Entry 5I3G (X-ray diffraction, 1.96 A resolution); this record covers chains A and C.

[Chain A (and C)]
Protein: Triosephosphate isomerase, glycosomal
From: Trypanosoma brucei brucei
Notes: EC 5.3.1.1; chain C of this document is another copy of the same molecule, construct and numbering; everything in this record applies to it too
UniProt: P04789 (TPIS_TRYBB); residues 1-250 here = UniProt positions 1-250
Sequence (250 residues; row label = number of the first residue in the row):
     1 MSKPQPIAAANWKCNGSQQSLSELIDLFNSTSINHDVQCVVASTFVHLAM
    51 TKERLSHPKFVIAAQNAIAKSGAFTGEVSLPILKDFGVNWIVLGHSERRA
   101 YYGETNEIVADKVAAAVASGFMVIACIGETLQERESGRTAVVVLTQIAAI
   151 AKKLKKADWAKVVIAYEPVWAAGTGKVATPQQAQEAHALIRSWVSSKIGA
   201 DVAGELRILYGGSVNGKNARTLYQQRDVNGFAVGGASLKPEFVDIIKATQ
Unresolved in the structure: 1
Sequence notes: engineered mutation A172 (Ile in P04789), A232 (Leu in P04789)
From the paper describing this entry:
  - mutagenesis - I172A/L232A: decreased catalytic activity
  - catalytic residues: K13, H95, E167 (citing earlier work)
  - mutagenesis - I172A, L232A (6-fold): decreased catalytic activity on GAP (citing earlier work)
  - mutagenesis - I172A: decreased catalytic activity on phosphite dianion (citing earlier work)

[Chain A / chain C interface]
Residue-residue contacts (78; chain A residue first):
  N11(A) - T75(C)  hydrogen bond
  K13(A) - G72(C)
  K13(A) - A73(C)
  K13(A) - T75(C)
  C14(A) - S71(C)
  C14(A) - G72(C)  hydrogen bond (backbone-backbone)
  C14(A) - F74(C)
  C14(A) - E77(C)  hydrogen bond (side chain-backbone)
  C14(A) - V78(C)
  C14(A) - S79(C)  hydrogen bond (side chain-backbone)
  C14(A) - I82(C)
  N15(A) - S71(C)
  N15(A) - G72(C)  hydrogen bond (side chain-backbone)
  N15(A) - I82(C)
  G16(A) - I82(C)
  S17(A) - D85(C)
  Q18(A) - D85(C)  hydrogen bond (backbone-side chain)
  Q18(A) - F86(C)
  F45(A) - F45(C)  hydrophobic
  F45(A) - V46(C)
  F45(A) - G76(C)
  V46(A) - F45(C)
  V46(A) - V78(C)  hydrophobic
  V46(A) - L83(C)  hydrophobic
  V46(A) - F86(C)  hydrophobic
  H47(A) - I82(C)
  A49(A) - A49(C)  hydrophobic
  Q65(A) - T75(C)
  Q65(A) - G76(C)  hydrogen bond (side chain-backbone)
  N66(A) - G76(C)
  S71(A) - C14(C)  hydrogen bond (side chain-backbone)
  S71(A) - N15(C)
  G72(A) - K13(C)
  G72(A) - C14(C)  hydrogen bond (backbone-backbone)
  G72(A) - N15(C)  hydrogen bond (backbone-side chain)
  A73(A) - K13(C)
  A73(A) - E97(C)
  A73(A) - Y101(C)
  F74(A) - C14(C)
  F74(A) - E97(C)  hydrogen bond (backbone-side chain)
  F74(A) - Y101(C)  hydrophobic
  F74(A) - Y102(C)
  T75(A) - N11(C)  hydrogen bond
  T75(A) - K13(C)
  T75(A) - Q65(C)
  T75(A) - H95(C)
  T75(A) - E97(C)  hydrogen bond
  T75(A) - R98(C)  hydrogen bond (backbone-side chain)
  G76(A) - F45(C)
  G76(A) - Q65(C)  hydrogen bond (backbone-side chain)
  G76(A) - N66(C)
  G76(A) - R98(C)
  E77(A) - C14(C)  hydrogen bond (backbone-side chain)
  E77(A) - R98(C)  salt bridge
  E77(A) - Y102(C)
  V78(A) - C14(C)
  V78(A) - V46(C)  hydrophobic
  S79(A) - C14(C)  hydrogen bond (backbone-side chain)
  I82(A) - C14(C)
  I82(A) - N15(C)
  I82(A) - G16(C)
  I82(A) - T44(C)
  I82(A) - H47(C)
  D85(A) - S17(C)
  D85(A) - Q18(C)  hydrogen bond (side chain-backbone)
  F86(A) - Q18(C)
  F86(A) - V46(C)  hydrophobic
  H95(A) - T75(C)
  E97(A) - A73(C)
  E97(A) - F74(C)  hydrogen bond (side chain-backbone)
  E97(A) - T75(C)  hydrogen bond
  R98(A) - T75(C)  hydrogen bond (side chain-backbone)
  R98(A) - G76(C)
  R98(A) - E77(C)  salt bridge
  Y101(A) - A73(C)
  Y101(A) - F74(C)  hydrophobic
  Y102(A) - F74(C)
  Y102(A) - E77(C)
Also at the interface, not in a pair above, chain A (37 interface residues in all): T44, L48, M50, K52, I68, K70, L83
Also at the interface, not in a pair above, chain C (36 interface residues in all): L48, K52, I68, K70

[Overview]
Chain A and chain C form an interface of 37 and 36 residues respectively; the contacts include 21 hydrogen
bonds and 2 salt bridges. Among the polar pairs are E77(A)-R98(C), N11(A)-T75(C) and C14(A)-E77(C). From the
paper: catalytic residues K13(A), H95(A) and E167(A); I172A and L232A of chain A reduce catalytic activity on
GAP.
Both chains are Triosephosphate isomerase, glycosomal (Trypanosoma brucei brucei). Entry 5I3G
(Structure-Function Studies on Role of Hydrophobic Clamping of a Basic Glutamate in Catalysis by
Triosephosphate Isomerase) was determined by X-ray diffraction, deposited together with 5I3F, 5I3H, 5I3I, 5I3J
and 5I3K.
